PDB entry 3OYE | X-ray diffraction, 2.74 A resolution | chains A and C of the 4 polymer chains in the assembly

# Chain A
Name: PFV integrase
From: Human spumaretrovirus
Notes: fragment: to 1143
UniProtKB: P14350 (POL_FOAMV); residues 1-392 here correspond to UniProt positions 752-1143 (UniProt number = residue number + 751)
Chain sequence (395 residues; numbered -2 to 392; the number before each row is that of its first residue; numbers below 1 keep their minus sign (Gly-2 is residue -2)):
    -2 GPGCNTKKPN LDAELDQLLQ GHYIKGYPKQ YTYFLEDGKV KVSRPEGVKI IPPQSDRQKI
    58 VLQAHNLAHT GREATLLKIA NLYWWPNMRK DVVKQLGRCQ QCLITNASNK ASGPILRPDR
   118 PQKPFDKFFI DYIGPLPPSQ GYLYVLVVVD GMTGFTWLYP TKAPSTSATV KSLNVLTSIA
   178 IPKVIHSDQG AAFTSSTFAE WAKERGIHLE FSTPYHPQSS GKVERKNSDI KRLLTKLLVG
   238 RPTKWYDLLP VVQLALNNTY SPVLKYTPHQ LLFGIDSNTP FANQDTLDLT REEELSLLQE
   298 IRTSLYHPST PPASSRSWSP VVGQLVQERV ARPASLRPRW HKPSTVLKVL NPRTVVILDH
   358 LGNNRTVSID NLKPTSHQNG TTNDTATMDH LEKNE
Not modelled in the structure: -2 to 7, 376-392
Sequence notes: expression tag (-2 to 0); variant Ser217 (Gly968 in P14350), Gly218 (Ser969 in P14350)
Ion coordination: Zn2+: His62, His66, Cys96, Cys99; Mg2+ site 1: Asp128, Asp185 (together with magnesium); Mg2+ site 2: Asp128, Glu221 (together with magnesium)
Ligand contacts: magnesium (ZYY; N-[(6S)-2-(4-fluorobenzyl)-10-hydroxy-6-methyl-8-(1-methylethyl)-1,9-dioxo-1,2,6,7,8,9-hexahydropyrazino[1',2':1,5]pyrrolo[2,3-d]pyridazin-4-yl]-N-methylmethanesulfonamide): Asp128, Tyr129, Asp185, Gln186, Gly187, Tyr212, His213, Pro214, Gln215, Glu221
UniProt features mapped onto this chain:
  - binding site (Mg(2+)): Asp123, Asp185
Reported in the primary citation:
  - mutagenesis - S217Q, N224H: decreased catalytic activity
  - mutagenesis - S217H: increased catalytic activity

# Chain C
Molecule: 19-nt DNA strand
Sequence (19 nucleotides; each row starts with the number of its first residue):
     1 ATTGTCATGG AATTTCGCA

# Interface between chain A and chain C
Contacting residue pairs (43; chain A residue first):
  Ile112(A) - DG4(C)  phosphate contact
  Ile112(A) - DT5(C)  base contact
  Leu113(A) - DT3(C)  base contact
  Leu113(A) - DG4(C)  hydrogen bond to the phosphate
  Arg114(A) - DG4(C)  sugar contact
  Arg114(A) - DT5(C)  salt bridge to the phosphate
  Pro115(A) - DT3(C)  base contact
  Pro115(A) - DG4(C)  phosphate contact
  Pro115(A) - DT5(C)  phosphate contact
  Lys124(A) - DT3(C)  base contact
  His183(A) - DT3(C)  salt bridge to the phosphate
  Glu207(A) - DT2(C)  phosphate contact
  Glu207(A) - DT3(C)  base contact
  Phe208(A) - DT2(C)  sugar contact
  Ser209(A) - DT3(C)  phosphate contact
  Thr210(A) - DT2(C)  phosphate contact
  Thr210(A) - DT3(C)  hydrogen bond to the phosphate
  His213(A) - DG4(C)  salt bridge to the phosphate
  Gln215(A) - DG4(C)  sugar contact
  Ser216(A) - DT3(C)  hydrogen bond to the phosphate
  Gly218(A) - DG4(C)  hydrogen bond to the base
  Gly218(A) - DT5(C)  sugar contact
  Lys219(A) - DT5(C)  sugar contact
  Lys219(A) - DC6(C)  salt bridge to the phosphate
  Glu221(A) - DG4(C)  base contact
  Arg222(A) - DG4(C)  base contact
  Arg222(A) - DT5(C)  hydrogen bond to the base
  Arg222(A) - DC6(C)  hydrogen bond to the base
  Arg222(A) - DA7(C)  hydrogen bond to the sugar
  Asp226(A) - DA7(C)  sugar contact
  Arg229(A) - DA7(C)  hydrogen bond to the phosphate
  Arg229(A) - DT8(C)  salt bridge to the phosphate
  Ser258(A) - DA7(C)  hydrogen bond to the phosphate
  Pro259(A) - DA7(C)  phosphate contact
  Pro259(A) - DT8(C)  base contact
  Lys345(A) - DA1(C)  base contact
  Leu347(A) - DA1(C)  base contact
  Leu347(A) - DT2(C)  sugar contact
  Asn348(A) - DT2(C)  hydrogen bond to the base
  Asn348(A) - DT3(C)  hydrogen bond to the sugar
  Arg350(A) - DG4(C)  salt bridge to the phosphate
  Thr351(A) - DT3(C)  sugar contact
  Thr363(A) - DA1(C)  base contact
Also at the interface, not in a pair above, chain A (31 interface residues in all): Arg117, His205, Lys233, Val353

# In short
31 residues of chain A face 8 of chain C across their interface, with 11 hydrogen bonds and 6 salt bridges.
Polar contacts include Gly218(A)-DG4(C), Arg222(A)-DT5(C) and Arg222(A)-DC6(C). Chain A binds magnesium. From
the paper: S217Q and N224H of chain A reduce catalytic activity; S217H of chain A increases catalytic
activity.
Chain A is PFV integrase (Human spumaretrovirus) and chain C is a 19-nt DNA strand; the structure, Crystal
structure of the Prototype Foamy Virus (PFV) intasome in complex with magnesium and the INSTI ..., was
determined by X-ray diffraction (same publication as 3OYA, 3OYB, 3OYC, 3OYD, 3OYF, 3OYG and 4 further
entries).
